Entry 6H9C (electron microscopy, 3.74 A resolution); this record covers chains Q and T of the 32 polymer chains in the assembly.

[Chain Q]
Protein: VP4
Source organism: Haloarcula californiae ATCC 33799
Reference sequence: A0A1C7A3R2 (A0A1C7A3R2_9VIRU); residues 1-232 here = UniProt positions 1-232
Chain sequence (232 residues; row label = number of the first residue in the row):
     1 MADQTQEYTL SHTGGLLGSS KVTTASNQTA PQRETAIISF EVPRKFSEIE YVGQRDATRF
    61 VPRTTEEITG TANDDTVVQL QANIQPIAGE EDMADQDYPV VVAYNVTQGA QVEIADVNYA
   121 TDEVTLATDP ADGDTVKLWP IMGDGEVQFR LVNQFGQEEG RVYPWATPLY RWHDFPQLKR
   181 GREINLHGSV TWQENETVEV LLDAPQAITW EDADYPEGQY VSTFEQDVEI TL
Not modelled in the structure: 1-3

[Chain T]
Protein: VP7
Source organism: Haloarcula californiae ATCC 33799
Reference sequence: A0A1C7A3R1 (A0A1C7A3R1_9VIRU); residues 1-184 here = UniProt positions 1-184
Chain sequence (184 residues; each row starts with the number of its first residue):
     1 MGNIGNLSAE KQISLYDGQP FISEQDVAAG DPNTPALTIE GPDGYVIAVD AGTPIAPEFR
    61 DSNGEKLDPS TRVIVQKCDR QGNPLGDGII FNDTLGRFNY NKMRTDPDYM RKTAKSLMVD
   121 EREIVKVFVD VPDGANGYDA ERSRFTLGDD TSDFGKAVEI VDHDDLTEGE TQAVKSASQR
   181 SGGA
Not modelled in the structure: 1-2, 175-184

[Interface between chain Q and chain T]
Pairs across the interface - 46 pairs, chain Q then chain T:
  Gln-54(Q) / Gln-12(T)
  Gln-54(Q) / Asp-150(T)
  Gln-85(Q) / Arg-144(T)  hydrogen bond
  Gly-89(Q) / Asn-101(T)
  Ala-120(Q) / Arg-142(T)
  Leu-151(Q) / Asn-3(T)
  Leu-151(Q) / Ile-4(T)  hydrophobic
  Glu-159(Q) / Ile-4(T)
  Arg-161(Q) / Ile-4(T)
  Val-162(Q) / Leu-7(T)
  Tyr-163(Q) / Lys-11(T)
  Tyr-163(Q) / Gln-12(T)  hydrogen bond (side chain-backbone)
  Tyr-163(Q) / Ile-13(T)
  Tyr-170(Q) / Tyr-16(T)
  Tyr-170(Q) / Arg-144(T)
  Arg-171(Q) / Ser-14(T)
  Arg-171(Q) / Leu-15(T)
  Arg-171(Q) / Tyr-16(T)
  Arg-171(Q) / Thr-146(T)
  Asp-174(Q) / Arg-104(T)  salt bridge
  Phe-175(Q) / Asp-149(T)
  Phe-175(Q) / Thr-151(T)
  Pro-176(Q) / Thr-105(T)
  Gly-181(Q) / Ser-152(T)  hydrogen bond (backbone-side chain)
  Gly-181(Q) / Asp-153(T)  hydrogen bond (backbone-backbone)
  Arg-182(Q) / Thr-105(T)  hydrogen bond (side chain-backbone)
  Arg-182(Q) / Asp-106(T)  salt bridge
  Arg-182(Q) / Pro-107(T)
  Arg-182(Q) / Ser-152(T)
  Arg-182(Q) / Phe-154(T)
  Glu-183(Q) / Thr-151(T)
  Glu-183(Q) / Ser-152(T)
  Ile-184(Q) / Thr-151(T)
  Asn-185(Q) / Asp-150(T)
  Asn-185(Q) / Thr-151(T)  hydrogen bond (backbone-backbone)
  Asn-185(Q) / Asp-153(T)
  His-187(Q) / Gln-12(T)  hydrogen bond
  His-187(Q) / Asp-150(T)
  Ser-189(Q) / Ile-4(T)
  Ser-189(Q) / Gly-5(T)  hydrogen bond (backbone-backbone)
  Ser-189(Q) / Asn-6(T)
  Val-190(Q) / Asn-3(T)
  Val-190(Q) / Ile-4(T)  hydrophobic
  Val-190(Q) / Gly-5(T)
  Thr-191(Q) / Asn-3(T)  hydrogen bond (backbone-backbone)
  Glu-196(Q) / Asn-3(T)
Also at the interface, not in a pair above, chain Q (28 interface residues in all): Glu-90, Trp-165, Pro-168, Trp-192
Also at the interface, not in a pair above, chain T (26 interface residues in all): Gly-148

[Overview]
28 residues of chain Q and 26 residues of chain T are in contact, with 9 hydrogen bonds and 2 salt bridges.
Polar pairs include Asp-174(Q)/Arg-104(T), Arg-182(Q)/Asp-106(T) and Gln-85(Q)/Arg-144(T).
Here chain Q is VP4 and chain T is VP7, both from Haloarcula californiae ATCC 33799. Entry 6H9C (Cryo-EM
structure of archaeal extremophilic internal membrane-containing Haloarcula californiae icosahedral virus 1
(HCIV-1) at 3.74 Angstroms ...) was determined by electron microscopy (same publication as 6H82).
